Entry 8BWY (electron microscopy, 38.00 A resolution (very low resolution: no residue pairs are listed; an interface is given only as per-side residue counts)); this record covers chains C and x of the 19 polymer chains in the assembly.

Chain C:
Name: Dynein heavy chain, outer arm protein
Organism: Chlamydomonas reinhardtii
Reference sequence: Q22A67 (Q22A67_TETTS); residues 1-4620 here = UniProt positions 1-4620
Sequence (4620 residues; numbered 1 to 4620; the number before each row is that of its first residue):
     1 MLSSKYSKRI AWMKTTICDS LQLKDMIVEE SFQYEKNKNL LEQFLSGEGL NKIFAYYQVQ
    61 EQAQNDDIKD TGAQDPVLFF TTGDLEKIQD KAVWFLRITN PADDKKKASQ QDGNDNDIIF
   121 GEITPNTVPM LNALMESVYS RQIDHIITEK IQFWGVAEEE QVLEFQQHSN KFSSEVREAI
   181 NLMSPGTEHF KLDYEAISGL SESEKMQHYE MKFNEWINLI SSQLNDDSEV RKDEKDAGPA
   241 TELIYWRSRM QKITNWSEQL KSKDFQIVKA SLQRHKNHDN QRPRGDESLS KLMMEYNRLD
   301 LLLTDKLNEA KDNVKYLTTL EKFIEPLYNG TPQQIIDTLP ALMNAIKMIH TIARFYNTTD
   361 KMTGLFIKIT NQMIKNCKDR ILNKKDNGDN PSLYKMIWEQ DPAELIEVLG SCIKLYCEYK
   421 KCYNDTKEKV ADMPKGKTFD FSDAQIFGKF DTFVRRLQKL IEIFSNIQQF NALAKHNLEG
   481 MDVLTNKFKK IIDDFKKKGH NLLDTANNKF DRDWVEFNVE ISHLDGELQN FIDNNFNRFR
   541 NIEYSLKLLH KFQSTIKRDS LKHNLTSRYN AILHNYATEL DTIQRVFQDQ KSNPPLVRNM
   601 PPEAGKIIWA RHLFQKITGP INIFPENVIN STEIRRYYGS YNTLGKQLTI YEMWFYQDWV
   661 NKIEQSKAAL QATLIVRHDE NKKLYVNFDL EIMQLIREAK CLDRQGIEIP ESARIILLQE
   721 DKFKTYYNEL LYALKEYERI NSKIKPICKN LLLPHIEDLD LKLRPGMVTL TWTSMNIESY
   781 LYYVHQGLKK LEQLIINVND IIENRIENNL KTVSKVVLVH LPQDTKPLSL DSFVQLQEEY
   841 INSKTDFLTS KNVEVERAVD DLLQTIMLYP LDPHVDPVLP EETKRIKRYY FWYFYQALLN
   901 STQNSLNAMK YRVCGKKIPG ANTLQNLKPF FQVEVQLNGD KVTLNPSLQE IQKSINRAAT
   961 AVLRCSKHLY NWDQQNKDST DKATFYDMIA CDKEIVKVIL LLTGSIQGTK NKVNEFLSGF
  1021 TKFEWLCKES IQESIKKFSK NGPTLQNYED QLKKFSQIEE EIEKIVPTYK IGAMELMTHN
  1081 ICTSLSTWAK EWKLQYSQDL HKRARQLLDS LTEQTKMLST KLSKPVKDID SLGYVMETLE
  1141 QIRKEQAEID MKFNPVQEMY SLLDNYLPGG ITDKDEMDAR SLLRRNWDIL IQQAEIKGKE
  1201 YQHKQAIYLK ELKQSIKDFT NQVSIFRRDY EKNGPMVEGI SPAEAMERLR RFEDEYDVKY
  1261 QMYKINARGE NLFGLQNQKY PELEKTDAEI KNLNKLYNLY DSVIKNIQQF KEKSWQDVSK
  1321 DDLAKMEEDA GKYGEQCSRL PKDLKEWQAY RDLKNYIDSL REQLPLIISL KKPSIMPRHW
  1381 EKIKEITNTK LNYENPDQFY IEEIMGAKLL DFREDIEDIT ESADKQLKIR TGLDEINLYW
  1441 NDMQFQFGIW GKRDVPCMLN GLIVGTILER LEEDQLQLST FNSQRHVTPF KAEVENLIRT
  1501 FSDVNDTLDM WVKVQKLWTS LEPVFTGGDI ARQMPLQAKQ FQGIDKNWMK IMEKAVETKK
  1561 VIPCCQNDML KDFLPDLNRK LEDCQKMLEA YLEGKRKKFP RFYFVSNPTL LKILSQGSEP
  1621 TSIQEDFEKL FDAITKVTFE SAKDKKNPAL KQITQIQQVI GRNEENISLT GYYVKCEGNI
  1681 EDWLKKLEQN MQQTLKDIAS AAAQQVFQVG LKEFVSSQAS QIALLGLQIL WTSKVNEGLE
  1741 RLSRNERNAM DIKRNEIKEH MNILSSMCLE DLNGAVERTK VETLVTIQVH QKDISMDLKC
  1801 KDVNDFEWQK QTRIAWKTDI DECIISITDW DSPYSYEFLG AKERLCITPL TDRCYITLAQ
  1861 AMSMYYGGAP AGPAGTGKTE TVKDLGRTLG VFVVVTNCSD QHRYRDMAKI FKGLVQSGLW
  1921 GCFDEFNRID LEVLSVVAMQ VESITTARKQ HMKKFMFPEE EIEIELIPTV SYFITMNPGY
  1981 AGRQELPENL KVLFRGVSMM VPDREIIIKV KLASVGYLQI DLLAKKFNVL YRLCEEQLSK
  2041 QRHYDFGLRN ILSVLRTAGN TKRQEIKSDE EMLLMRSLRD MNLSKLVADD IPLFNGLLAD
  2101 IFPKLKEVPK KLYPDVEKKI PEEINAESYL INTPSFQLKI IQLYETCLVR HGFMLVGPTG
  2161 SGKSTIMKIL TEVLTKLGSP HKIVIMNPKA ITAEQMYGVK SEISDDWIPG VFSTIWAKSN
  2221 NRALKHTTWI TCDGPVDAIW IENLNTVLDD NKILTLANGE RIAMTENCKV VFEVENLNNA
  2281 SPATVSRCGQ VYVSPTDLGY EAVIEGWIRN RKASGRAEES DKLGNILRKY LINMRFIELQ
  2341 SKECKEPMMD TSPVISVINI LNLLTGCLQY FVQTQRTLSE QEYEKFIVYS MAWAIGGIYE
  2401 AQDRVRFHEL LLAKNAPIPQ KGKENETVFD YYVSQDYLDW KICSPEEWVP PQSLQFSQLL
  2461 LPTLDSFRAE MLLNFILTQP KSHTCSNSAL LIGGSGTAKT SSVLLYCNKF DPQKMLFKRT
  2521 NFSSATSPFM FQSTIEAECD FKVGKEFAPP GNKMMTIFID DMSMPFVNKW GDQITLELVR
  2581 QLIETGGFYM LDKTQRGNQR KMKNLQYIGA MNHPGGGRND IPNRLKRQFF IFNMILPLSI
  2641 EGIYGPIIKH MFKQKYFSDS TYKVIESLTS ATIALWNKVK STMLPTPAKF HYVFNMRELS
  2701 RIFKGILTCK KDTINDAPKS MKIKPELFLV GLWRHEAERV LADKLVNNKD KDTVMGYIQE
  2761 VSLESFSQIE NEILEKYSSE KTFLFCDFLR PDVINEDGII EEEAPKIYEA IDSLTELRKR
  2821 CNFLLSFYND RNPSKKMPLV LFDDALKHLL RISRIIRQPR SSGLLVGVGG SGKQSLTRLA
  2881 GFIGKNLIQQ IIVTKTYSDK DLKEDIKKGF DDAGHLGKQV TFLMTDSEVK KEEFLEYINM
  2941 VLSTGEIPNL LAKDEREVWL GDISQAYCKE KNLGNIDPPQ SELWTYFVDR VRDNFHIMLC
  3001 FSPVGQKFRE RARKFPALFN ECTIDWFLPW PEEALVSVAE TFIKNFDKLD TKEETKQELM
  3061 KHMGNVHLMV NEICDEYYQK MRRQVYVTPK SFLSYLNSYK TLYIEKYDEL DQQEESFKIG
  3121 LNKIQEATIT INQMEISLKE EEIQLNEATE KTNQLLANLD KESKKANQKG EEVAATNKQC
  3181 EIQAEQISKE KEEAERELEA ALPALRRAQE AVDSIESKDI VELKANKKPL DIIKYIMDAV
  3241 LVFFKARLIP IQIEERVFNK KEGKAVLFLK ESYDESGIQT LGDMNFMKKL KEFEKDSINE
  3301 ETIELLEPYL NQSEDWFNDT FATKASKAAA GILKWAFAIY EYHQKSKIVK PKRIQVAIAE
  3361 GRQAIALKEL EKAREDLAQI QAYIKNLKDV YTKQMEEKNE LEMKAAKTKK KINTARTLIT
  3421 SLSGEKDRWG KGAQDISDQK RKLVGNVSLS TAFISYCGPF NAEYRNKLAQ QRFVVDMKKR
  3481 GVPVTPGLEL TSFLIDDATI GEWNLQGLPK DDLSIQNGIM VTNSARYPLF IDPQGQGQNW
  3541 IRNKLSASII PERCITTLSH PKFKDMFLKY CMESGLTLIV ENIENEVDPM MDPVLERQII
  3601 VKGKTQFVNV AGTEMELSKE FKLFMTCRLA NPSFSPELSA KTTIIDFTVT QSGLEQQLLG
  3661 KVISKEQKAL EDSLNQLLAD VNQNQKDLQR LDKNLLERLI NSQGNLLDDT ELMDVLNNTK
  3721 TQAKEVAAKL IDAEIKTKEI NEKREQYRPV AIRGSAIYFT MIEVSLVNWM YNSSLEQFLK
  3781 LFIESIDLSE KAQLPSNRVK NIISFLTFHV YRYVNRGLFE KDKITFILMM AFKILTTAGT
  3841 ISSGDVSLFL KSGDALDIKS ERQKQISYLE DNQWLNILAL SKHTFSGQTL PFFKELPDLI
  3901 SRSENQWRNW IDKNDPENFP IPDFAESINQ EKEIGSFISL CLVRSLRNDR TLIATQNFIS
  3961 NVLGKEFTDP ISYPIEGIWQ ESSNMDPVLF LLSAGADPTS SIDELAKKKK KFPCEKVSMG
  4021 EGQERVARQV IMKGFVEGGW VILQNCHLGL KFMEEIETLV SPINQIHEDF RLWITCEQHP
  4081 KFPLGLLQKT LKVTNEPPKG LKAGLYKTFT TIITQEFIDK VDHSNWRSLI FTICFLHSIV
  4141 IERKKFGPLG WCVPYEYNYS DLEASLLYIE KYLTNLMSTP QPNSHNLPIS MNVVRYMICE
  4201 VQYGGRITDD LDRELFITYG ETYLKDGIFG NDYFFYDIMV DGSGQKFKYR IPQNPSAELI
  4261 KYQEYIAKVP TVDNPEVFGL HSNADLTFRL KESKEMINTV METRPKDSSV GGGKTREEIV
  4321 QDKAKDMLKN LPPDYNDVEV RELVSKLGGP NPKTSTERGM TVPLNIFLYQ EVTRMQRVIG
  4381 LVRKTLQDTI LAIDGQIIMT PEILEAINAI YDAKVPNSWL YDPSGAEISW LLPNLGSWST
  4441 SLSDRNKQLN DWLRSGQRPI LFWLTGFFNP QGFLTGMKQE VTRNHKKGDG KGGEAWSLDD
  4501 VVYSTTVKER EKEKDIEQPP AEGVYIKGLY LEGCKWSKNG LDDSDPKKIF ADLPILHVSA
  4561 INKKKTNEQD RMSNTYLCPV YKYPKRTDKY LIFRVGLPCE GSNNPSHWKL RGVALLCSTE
Unresolved in the structure: 1-6, 180, 226-230, 289-306, 384-395, 823-851, 1275-1442, 3249-3271, 3315-3316, 3548-3554, 3597-3616, 3853-3862, 3883-3890, 4236-4251, 4306-4315, 4488-4493, 4514-4519, 4564-4572
Small-molecule neighbours:
  - ADP (adenosine-5'-diphosphate), molecule 1: L1845, C1846, P1873, A1874, G1875, T1876, G1877, K1878, T1879, E1880, L2048
  - ADP, molecule 2: L2459, L2460, L2461, G2494, S2495, G2496, T2497, A2498, K2499, T2500, S2501, S2700
  - ADP, molecule 3: P2838, V2840, V2868, G2869, G2870, S2871, G2872, K2873, Q2874, S2875, K3090
  - ATP (adenosine-5'-triphosphate): Y2129, L2130, I2131, T2159, G2160, S2161, G2162, K2163, S2164, T2165, A2302, V2303, G2306, T2484, R2624

Chain x:
Name: Docking complex 1/2 protein
Organism: Chlamydomonas reinhardtii
Sequence (130 residues; row label = number of the first residue in the row; note: 11 numbers in that range are skipped by the numbering (no residue carries them; nothing is unmodelled there); X marks 130 residues of unknown identity (built as UNK)):
   105 XXXXXXXXXX XXXXXXXXXX XXXXXXXXXX XXXXXXXXXX XXXXXXXXXX XXXXXXX
   173 XXXXXXXXXX XXXXXXXXXX XXXXXXXXXX XXXXXXXXXX XXXXXXXXXX XXXXXXXXXX
   233 XXXXXXXXXX XXX
Unresolved in the structure: 173-201

Chain C / chain x interface:
At this resolution (38 A) residue pairs are not listed: 21 residues of chain C and 0 of chain x lie at the interface.

Summary:
Chain C and chain x make no direct contact in this assembly. Chain C binds 3 copies of ADP and ATP.
Chain C is Dynein heavy chain, outer arm protein and chain x is Docking complex 1/2 protein, both from
Chlamydomonas reinhardtii; the structure, In situ outer dynein arm from Chlamydomonas reinhardtii in a
pre-power stroke state, was determined by electron microscopy, deposited together with 8BX8.
